8P73 - chains H and J of the 3 polymer chains in the assembly; structure by electron microscopy, 2.00 A resolution.

[Chain H]
Protein: CDK-activating kinase assembly factor MAT1
From: Homo sapiens
UniProt: P51948 (MAT1_HUMAN), isoform P51948-1; residue numbers follow UniProt; this construct covers 220-309
Amino-acid sequence (93 residues; each row starts with the number of its first residue):
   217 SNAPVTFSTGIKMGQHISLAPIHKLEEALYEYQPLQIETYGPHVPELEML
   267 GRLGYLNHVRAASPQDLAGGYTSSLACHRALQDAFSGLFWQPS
Not modelled in the structure: 217-243, 309
Construct notes: expression tag (217-219)

[Chain J]
Protein: Cyclin-dependent kinase 7
From: Homo sapiens
Notes: EC 2.7.11.22, 2.7.11.23
UniProt: P50613 (CDK7_HUMAN); residues 1-346 here = UniProt positions 1-346
Amino-acid sequence (349 residues; each row starts with the number of its first residue; numbers below 1 keep their minus sign (Ser-2 is residue -2)):
    -2 SNAMALDVKSRAKRYEKLDFLGEGQFATVYKARDKNTNQIVAIKKIKLGH
    48 RSEAKDGINRTALREIKLLQELSHPNIIGLLDAFGHKSNISLVFDFMETD
    98 LEVIIKDNSLVLTPSHIKAYMLMTLQGLEYLHQHWILHRDLKPNNLLLDE
   148 NGVLKLADFGLAKSFGSPNRAYTHQVVTRWYRAPELLFGARMYGVGVDMW
   198 AVGCILAELLLRVPFLPGDSDLDQLTRIFETLGTPTEEQWPDMCSLPDYV
   248 TFKSFPGIPLHHIFSAAGDDLLDLIQGLFLFNPCARITATQALKMKYFSN
   298 RPGPTPGCQLPRPNCPVETLKEQSNPALAIKRKRTEALEQGGLPKKLIF
Not modelled in the structure: -2 to 9, 31-36, 43-51, 311-346
Construct notes: expression tag (-2 to 0)
Ligand contacts: X50 / X58: Leu18, Val26, Ala39, Lys41, Ile75, Phe91, Asp92, Phe93, Met94, Glu95, Thr96, Asp97, Val100, Asn141, Asn142, Leu144, Ala154, Asp155
UniProt features mapped onto this chain:
  - active site: Asp137 (Proton acceptor)
  - binding site (ATP): Leu18 to Val26, Lys41
  - modified residue: Ala2 (N-acetylalanine), Ser7 (Phosphoserine), Ser164 (Phosphoserine), Thr170 (Phosphothreonine), Ser321 (Phosphoserine)
  - mutagenesis: Lys41 (K41A: Total loss of activity; K41M: No effect on interaction with HINT1), Phe91 (F91G: Enhanced capacity to bind ATP analogs), Ser164 (S164A: No mitotic repression of transcriptional activity of the reconstituted TFIIH complex), Thr170 (T170A: Total loss of activity. Total loss of transcriptional activity of the reconstituted TFIIH complex; T170E: No effect on interaction with HINT1)
From the paper describing this entry:
  - binding site for the ligand X50: Met94

[Interface between chain H and chain J]
Residue-residue contacts - 44 pairs, chain H then chain J:
  Ala244(H) with Gly300(J)
  Leu245(H) with Ser296(J); Gly300(J)
  Tyr246(H) with Leu119(J), hydrophobic; Gln123(J); Leu290(J); Phe295(J); Ser296(J); Pro301(J)
  Tyr248(H) with Glu126(J), hydrogen bond; Thr287(J); Leu290(J), hydrophobic; Lys291(J)
  Leu251(H) with Gln130(J)
  Ile253(H) with His131(J)
  Arg276(H) with Pro165(J)
  Pro280(H) with Asp239(J); Ser242(J)
  Gln281(H) with Arg188(J); Ser242(J); Pro244(J)
  Asp282(H) with Met189(J)
  Leu283(H) with Asp239(J); Cys281(J)
  Ala284(H) with Trp237(J), hydrogen bond (backbone-side chain); Asp239(J); Leu243(J), hydrophobic; Pro280(J)
  Gly285(H) with Ala187(J); Met189(J); Tyr190(J); Pro280(J)
  Gly286(H) with Pro280(J); Cys281(J)
  Tyr287(H) with Pro165(J)
  Thr288(H) with Cys281(J)
  Leu291(H) with Trp132(J)
  Ala292(H) with Gly163(J); Pro165(J)
  His294(H) with Trp132(J)
  Arg295(H) with Trp132(J); Phe162(J); Ser164(J)
  Gln298(H) with Trp132(J)
Other interface residues (no listed pair), chain J (35 interface residues in all): Tyr127, Glu182, Gly191, Met240, Asn297, Arg298, Pro299

[Summary]
The interface between chain H and chain J involves 21 residues on one side and 35 on the other, with 2
hydrogen bonds. Among the polar pairs are Tyr248(H)-Glu126(J) and Ala284(H)-Trp237(J). Ligands of chain J: X50
/ X58. From the paper: a binding site for the ligand X50 at Met94(J).
Chain H is CDK-activating kinase assembly factor MAT1 and chain J is Cyclin-dependent kinase 7, both from Homo
sapiens; the structure, Cryo-EM structure of CAK in complex with inhibitor ICEC0829, was determined by
electron microscopy, deposited together with 8ORM, 8P6V, 8P6W, 8P6X, 8P6Y, 8P6Z and 11 further entries.
